7LZS - chain A; structure by X-ray diffraction, 1.49 A resolution.

# Chain A
Molecule: B-cell lymphoma 6 protein
Source organism: Homo sapiens
Notes: fragment: BTB domain, residues 5-129
Reference sequence: P41182 (BCL6_HUMAN); numbering as in UniProt (aligned over 5-129)
Chain sequence (125 residues; row label = number of the first residue in the row):
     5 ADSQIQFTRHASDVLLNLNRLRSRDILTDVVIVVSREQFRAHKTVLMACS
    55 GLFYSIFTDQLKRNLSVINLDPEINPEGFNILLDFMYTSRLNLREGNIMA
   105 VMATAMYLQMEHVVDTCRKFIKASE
Not modelled in the structure: 5-6, 129
Construct notes: engineered mutation Gln8 (Cys in P41182), Arg67 (Cys in P41182), Asn84 (Cys in P41182)
Residues lining bound ligands: OICR-11029 (YJS; 3-chloro-5-{7-[2-({5-chloro-2-[(3S)-3-methylmorpholin-4-yl]pyridin-4-yl}amino)-2-oxoethyl]-3-methyl-4-oxo-4,7-dihydro-3H-pyrrolo[2,3-d]pyrimidin-5-yl}-2-hydroxybenzamide): Phe11, His14, Asp17, Val18, Asn21, Arg24, Leu25, Met51, Ala52, Cys53, Ser54, Gly55, Tyr58, Phe89, Gln113, Met114, Glu115, His116, Val117

# Overview
Bound to chain A: OICR-11029.
Chain A is B-cell lymphoma 6 protein (Homo sapiens); the structure, Crystal structure of the BCL6 BTB domain
in complex with OICR-11029, was determined by X-ray diffraction, deposited together with 7LZQ, 7LWE, 7LWF and
7LWG.
